PDB entry 7VDL | electron microscopy, 3.22 A resolution | chains A and R of the 6 polymer chains in the assembly

Chain A:
Name: Guanine nucleotide-binding protein G(i) subunit alpha-1
Organism: Homo sapiens
UniProt: P63096 (GNAI1_HUMAN); residue numbers follow UniProt; this construct covers 1-354
Amino-acid sequence (354 residues; numbered 1 to 354; the number before each row is that of its first residue):
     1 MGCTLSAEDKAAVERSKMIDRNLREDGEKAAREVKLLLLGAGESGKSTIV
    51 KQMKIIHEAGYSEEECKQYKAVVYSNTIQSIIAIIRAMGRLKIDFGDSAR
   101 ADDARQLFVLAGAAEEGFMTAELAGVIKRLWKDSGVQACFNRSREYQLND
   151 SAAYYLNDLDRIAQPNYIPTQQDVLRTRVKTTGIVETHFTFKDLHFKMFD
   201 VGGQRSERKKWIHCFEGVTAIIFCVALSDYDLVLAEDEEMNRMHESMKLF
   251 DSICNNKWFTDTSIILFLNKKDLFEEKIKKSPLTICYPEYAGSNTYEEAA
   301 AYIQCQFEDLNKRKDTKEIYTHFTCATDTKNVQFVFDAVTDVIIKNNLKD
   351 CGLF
Unresolved in the structure: 1-4, 55-181, 234-240, 354
UniProt features mapped onto this chain:
  - region: Lys35 to Thr48 (G1 motif), Asp173 to Thr181 (G2 motif), Phe196 to Arg205 (G3 motif), Ile265 to Asp272 (G4 motif), Thr324 to Thr329 (G5 motif)
  - binding site (GTP): Glu43 to Thr48, Ser151, Leu175 to Thr181, Asp200 to Gln204, Asn269 to Asp272, Ala326
  - binding site (Mg(2+)): Ser47, Thr181
  - modified residue: Arg178 (ADP-ribosylarginine), Gln204 (Deamidated glutamine), Cys351 (ADP-ribosylcysteine)
  - lipidation: Gly2 (N-myristoyl glycine), Cys3 (S-palmitoyl cysteine)

Chain R:
Name: Mas-related G-protein coupled receptor member X2
Organism: Homo sapiens
UniProt: Q96LB1 (MRGX2_HUMAN); residues 1-330 here = UniProt positions 1-330
Amino-acid sequence (330 residues; row label = number of the first residue in the row):
     1 MDPTTPAWGTESTTVNGNDQALLLLCGKETLIPVFLILFIALVGLVGNGF
    51 VLWLLGFRMRRNAFSVYVLSLAGADFLFLCFQIINCLVYLSNFFCSISIN
   101 FPSFFTTVMTCAYLAGLSMLSTVSTERCLSVLWPIWYRCRRPRHLSAVVC
   151 VLLWALSLLLSILEGKFCGFLFSDGDSGWCQTFDFITAAWLIFLFMVLCG
   201 SSLALLVRILCGSRGLPLTRLYLTILLTVLVFLLCGLPFGIQWFLILWIW
   251 KDSDVLFCHIHPVSVVLSSLNSSANPIIYFFVGSFRKQWRLQQPILKLAL
   301 QRALQDIAEVDHSEGCFRQGTPEMSRSSLV
Unresolved in the structure: 1-29, 286-330
Disulfide bonds: Cys168-Cys180

How chain A and chain R interact:
Contacting residue pairs - 37 pairs, chain A then chain R:
  Glu28(A) - Arg143(R)  salt bridge
  Ala31(A) - Arg138(R)  hydrogen bond (backbone-side chain)
  Arg32(A) - Arg138(R)
  Arg32(A) - Cys139(R)  hydrogen bond (backbone-side chain)
  Glu33(A) - Arg138(R)  hydrogen bond (backbone-side chain)
  Asp193(A) - Ile135(R)
  Asp193(A) - Arg140(R)  salt bridge
  Leu194(A) - Ile135(R)  hydrophobic
  Leu194(A) - Cys139(R)  hydrophobic
  Glu318(A) - Gly215(R)
  Ile319(A) - Arg214(R)  hydrogen bond (backbone-side chain)
  Tyr320(A) - Arg214(R)
  Phe336(A) - Ile135(R)  hydrophobic
  Thr340(A) - Ile135(R)
  Asp341(A) - Arg214(R)
  Ile343(A) - Pro134(R)
  Ile343(A) - Arg138(R)
  Ile344(A) - Pro134(R)  hydrophobic
  Ile344(A) - Arg208(R)
  Lys345(A) - Gly215(R)
  Lys345(A) - Pro217(R)
  Asn347(A) - Ser130(R)  hydrogen bond (side chain-backbone)
  Asn347(A) - Pro134(R)  hydrogen bond (side chain-backbone)
  Asn347(A) - Tyr137(R)
  Leu348(A) - Ser130(R)
  Leu348(A) - Val131(R)  hydrophobic
  Leu348(A) - Leu216(R)  hydrophobic
  Asp350(A) - Asn62(R)  hydrogen bond (backbone-side chain)
  Asp350(A) - Phe64(R)
  Cys351(A) - Phe64(R)
  Cys351(A) - Arg127(R)  hydrogen bond (backbone-side chain)
  Cys351(A) - Tyr137(R)  hydrogen bond
  Gly352(A) - Phe64(R)
  Gly352(A) - Arg127(R)
  Leu353(A) - Arg127(R)
  Leu353(A) - Leu221(R)  hydrophobic
  Leu353(A) - Thr224(R)
Also at the interface, not in a pair above, chain A (25 interface residues in all): Arg24, Val34, Lys192, Asn346
Also at the interface, not in a pair above, chain R (20 interface residues in all): Glu126

In short:
Chain A and chain R form an interface of 25 and 20 residues respectively, with 9 hydrogen bonds and 2 salt
bridges. Polar pairs include Glu28(A)-Arg143(R), Asp193(A)-Arg140(R) and Ala31(A)-Arg138(R). Curated
annotation (UniProt) lists 24 GTP-binding residues and Mg2+-binding residues Ser47(A) and Thr181(A) on chain
A.
Here chain A is Guanine nucleotide-binding protein G(i) subunit alpha-1 and chain R is Mas-related G-protein
coupled receptor member X2, both from Homo sapiens. Entry 7VDL (Cryo-EM structure of pseudoallergen receptor
MRGPRX2 complex with circular cortistatin-14) was determined by electron microscopy together with 7VDH, 7VDM,
7VUY, 7VUZ, 7VV0, 7VV3, 7VV4 and 7VV5 from the same study.
